7YPK - chains F and D of the 7 polymer chains in the assembly; structure by electron microscopy, 3.40 A resolution.

# Chain F (and D)
Molecule: Lon protease
From: Meiothermus taiwanensis
Notes: EC 3.4.21.53; chain D of this document is another copy of the same molecule, construct and numbering; everything in this record applies to it too
UniProtKB: A0A059VAZ3 (A0A059VAZ3_9DEIN); residues 1-793 here = UniProt positions 1-793
Chain sequence (793 residues; numbered 1 to 793; the number before each row is that of its first residue):
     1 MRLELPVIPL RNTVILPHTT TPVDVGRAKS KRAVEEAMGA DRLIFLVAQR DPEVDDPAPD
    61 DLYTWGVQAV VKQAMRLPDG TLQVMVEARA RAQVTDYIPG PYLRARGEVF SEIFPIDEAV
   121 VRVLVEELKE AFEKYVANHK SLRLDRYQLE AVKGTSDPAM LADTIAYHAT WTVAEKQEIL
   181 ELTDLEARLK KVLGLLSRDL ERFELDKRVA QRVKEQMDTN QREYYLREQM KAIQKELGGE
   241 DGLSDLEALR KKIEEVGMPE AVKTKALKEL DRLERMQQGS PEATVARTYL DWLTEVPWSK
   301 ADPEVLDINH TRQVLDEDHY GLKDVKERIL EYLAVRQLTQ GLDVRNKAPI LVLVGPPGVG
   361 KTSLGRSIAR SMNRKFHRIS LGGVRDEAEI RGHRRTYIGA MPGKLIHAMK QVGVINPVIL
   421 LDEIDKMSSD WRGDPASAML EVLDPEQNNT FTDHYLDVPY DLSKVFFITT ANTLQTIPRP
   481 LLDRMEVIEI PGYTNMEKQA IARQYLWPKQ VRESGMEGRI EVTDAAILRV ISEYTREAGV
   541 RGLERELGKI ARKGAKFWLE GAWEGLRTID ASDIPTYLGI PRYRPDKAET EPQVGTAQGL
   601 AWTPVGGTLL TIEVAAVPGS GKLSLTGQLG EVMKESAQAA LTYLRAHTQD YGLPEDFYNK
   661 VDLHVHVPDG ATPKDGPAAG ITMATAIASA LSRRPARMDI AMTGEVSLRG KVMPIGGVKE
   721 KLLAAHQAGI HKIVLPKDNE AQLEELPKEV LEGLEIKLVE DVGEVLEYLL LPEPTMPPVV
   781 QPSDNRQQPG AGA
Disordered / not traced: 1, 781-793 (chain D: 1, 429-433, 781-793)
Differences from the reference sequence: engineered mutation Ala678 (Ser in A0A059VAZ3)
Ligand contacts:
  - ADP (adenosine-5'-diphosphate), molecule 1: Asp318, His319, Tyr320, Leu322, Pro356, Pro357, Gly358, Val359, Gly360, Lys361, Thr362, Ser363, Tyr493, Ile501, Tyr505, Val540, Arg541
  - ADP, molecule 2: Asp444, Glu446, Gln447
What the authors report for this chain:
  - mutagenesis - M217A, Y224S, Y397A: abolished binding to alpha-S1-casein
  - mutagenesis - S678A (1.38 +/- 0.29 uM): unchanged binding to alpha-S1-casein
  - binding site for alpha-S1-casein: Tyr397, Trp431
  - self-association interface (contacts with another copy of this molecule): Leu205, Val213, Met217, Leu708

# Interface between chain F and chain D
Residue-residue contacts (12):
  Tyr224(F) - Met217(D)  hydrogen bond (side chain-backbone)
  Tyr224(F) - Asn220(D)
  Tyr224(F) - Gln221(D)
  Tyr225(F) - Met217(D)  hydrophobic
  Arg227(F) - Asn220(D)  hydrogen bond
  Glu228(F) - Val213(D)
  Glu228(F) - Met217(D)  hydrogen bond (side chain-backbone)
  Gln229(F) - Val213(D)
  Ala232(F) - Val209(D)
  Ala232(F) - Arg212(D)  hydrogen bond (backbone-side chain)
  Ile233(F) - Arg212(D)
  Lys235(F) - Gln216(D)
Interface residues without a listed pair, chain F (10 interface residues in all): Lys231, Glu236

# In short
Chain F and chain D form an interface of 10 and 7 residues respectively, with 4 hydrogen bonds. Polar pairs
include Tyr224(F)-Met217(D), Arg227(F)-Asn220(D) and Glu228(F)-Met217(D). Chain F binds ADP. From the paper: a
binding site for alpha-S1-casein at Tyr397(F) and Trp431(F); M217A, Y224S and Y397A of chain F abolish binding
to alpha-S1-casein.
Both chains are Lon protease (Meiothermus taiwanensis). Entry 7YPK (Close-ring hexamer of the substrate-bound
Lon protease with an S678A mutation) was determined by electron microscopy together with 8K3Y from the same
study.
